7EKO - chains D and E of the 15 polymer chains in the assembly; structure by electron microscopy, 3.30 A resolution.

Chain D:
Molecule: ATP-dependent Clp protease proteolytic subunit
Source organism: Chlamydomonas reinhardtii
Notes: EC 3.4.21.92
Reference sequence: A8IL21 (A8IL21_CHLRE); residues 1-238 here correspond to UniProt positions 19-256 (UniProt number = residue number + 18)
Chain sequence (238 residues; numbered 1 to 238; the number before each row is that of its first residue):
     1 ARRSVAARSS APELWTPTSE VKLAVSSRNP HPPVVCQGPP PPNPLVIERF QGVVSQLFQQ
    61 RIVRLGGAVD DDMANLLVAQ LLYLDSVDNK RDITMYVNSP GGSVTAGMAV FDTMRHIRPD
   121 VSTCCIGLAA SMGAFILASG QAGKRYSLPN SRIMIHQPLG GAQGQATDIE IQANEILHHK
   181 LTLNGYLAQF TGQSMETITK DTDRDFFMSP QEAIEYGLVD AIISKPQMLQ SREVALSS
Disordered / not traced: 1-41, 235-238

Chain E:
Molecule: ATP-dependent Clp protease proteolytic subunit
Source organism: Chlamydomonas reinhardtii
Notes: EC 3.4.21.92
Reference sequence: A8IJ60 (A8IJ60_CHLRE); residues 1-296 here correspond to UniProt positions 50-345 (UniProt number = residue number + 49)
Chain sequence (296 residues; each row starts with the number of its first residue):
     1 NSQPIVAPRT AEMQGDPFGL LLRQRIVFLG GEVEDFGADA IISQLLLLDS QDPTKDIKIF
    61 INSPGGSVTA GMGIYDAMML CRADVNTYCF GLAASMGAFL LGAGKRGKRN SMPNSRIMIH
   121 QPLGGASGQA VDIEIQAKEI MYHKANLNRI MADYCQQPLS KIEEDTDRDR YMSPLEAKEY
   181 GLIDHIIGGE EAVFNVKGSL KKFPKIKEEF VTDKDDMVKR NIMDGDPFLS ETPSWRFKSP
   241 QTEPYMPSQA PGSRWFRTRK VSKEDYKEMQ EQRQAELMAE SDDGKKSVKD RIDDAW
Disordered / not traced: 1-16, 191-296

How chain D and chain E interact:
Residue-residue contacts - 44 pairs, chain D then chain E:
  Ile47(D) - Phe36(E)  hydrophobic
  Arg49(D) - Pro17(E)
  Arg49(D) - Phe18(E)
  Phe50(D) - Phe36(E)  hydrophobic
  Phe50(D) - Ala40(E)  hydrophobic
  Phe50(D) - Ser43(E)
  Val53(D) - Leu22(E)  hydrophobic
  Val53(D) - Ser43(E)
  Val53(D) - Gln44(E)
  Val53(D) - Leu47(E)  hydrophobic
  Gln56(D) - Leu47(E)
  Leu57(D) - Ser43(E)
  Leu57(D) - Leu46(E)  hydrophobic
  Gln60(D) - Ser50(E)  hydrogen bond
  Arg64(D) - Asp39(E)  salt bridge
  Gly66(D) - Asp39(E)
  Tyr96(D) - Asp39(E)  hydrogen bond
  Tyr96(D) - Ile42(E)
  Asn98(D) - Asp39(E)
  Asn98(D) - Ile42(E)
  Ile126(D) - Ile42(E)  hydrophobic
  Ile126(D) - Gly73(E)
  Gly127(D) - Thr69(E)
  Gly127(D) - Gly73(E)
  Leu128(D) - Thr69(E)
  Leu148(D) - Asp76(E)
  Asn150(D) - Met72(E)
  Asn150(D) - Tyr75(E)
  Asn150(D) - Asp76(E)  hydrogen bond
  Asn150(D) - Asn146(E)
  Asn150(D) - Ile150(E)
  Ser151(D) - Asp76(E)  hydrogen bond (backbone-side chain)
  Arg152(D) - Tyr142(E)
  Arg204(D) - Gln129(E)
  Arg204(D) - Val131(E)
  Arg204(D) - Asp132(E)  salt bridge
  Asp205(D) - Ile135(E)
  Phe207(D) - Ile135(E)  hydrophobic
  Phe207(D) - Glu139(E)
  Ser209(D) - Tyr142(E)  hydrogen bond
  Ile223(D) - Leu80(E)  hydrophobic
  Lys225(D) - Met79(E)  hydrogen bond (side chain-backbone)
  Lys225(D) - Leu80(E)
  Lys225(D) - Cys81(E)
Also at the interface, not in a pair above, chain D (30 interface residues in all): Pro42, Ile62, Gly67, Pro149, Gln227, Gln230
Also at the interface, not in a pair above, chain E (33 interface residues in all): Gln51, Ala77, Arg82, His143, Asp153

In short:
Chain D and chain E form an interface of 30 and 33 residues respectively, with 6 hydrogen bonds and 2 salt
bridges. Polar contacts include Arg64(D)-Asp39(E), Arg204(D)-Asp132(E) and Gln60(D)-Ser50(E).
Here chain D is ATP-dependent Clp protease proteolytic subunit and chain E is ATP-dependent Clp protease
proteolytic subunit, both from Chlamydomonas reinhardtii. Entry 7EKO (CrClpP-S1) was determined by electron
microscopy together with 7EKQ from the same study.
